7NJK - chains C and d of the 20 polymer chains in the assembly; structure by electron microscopy, 2.52 A resolution.

Chain C:
Molecule: ATP synthase subunit alpha
From: Mycolicibacterium smegmatis (strain ATCC 700084 / mc(2)155)
Notes: EC 7.1.2.2
Reference sequence: A0R202 (ATPA_MYCS2); residues 1-548 here = UniProt positions 1-548
Chain sequence (548 residues; numbered 1 to 548; the number before each row is that of its first residue):
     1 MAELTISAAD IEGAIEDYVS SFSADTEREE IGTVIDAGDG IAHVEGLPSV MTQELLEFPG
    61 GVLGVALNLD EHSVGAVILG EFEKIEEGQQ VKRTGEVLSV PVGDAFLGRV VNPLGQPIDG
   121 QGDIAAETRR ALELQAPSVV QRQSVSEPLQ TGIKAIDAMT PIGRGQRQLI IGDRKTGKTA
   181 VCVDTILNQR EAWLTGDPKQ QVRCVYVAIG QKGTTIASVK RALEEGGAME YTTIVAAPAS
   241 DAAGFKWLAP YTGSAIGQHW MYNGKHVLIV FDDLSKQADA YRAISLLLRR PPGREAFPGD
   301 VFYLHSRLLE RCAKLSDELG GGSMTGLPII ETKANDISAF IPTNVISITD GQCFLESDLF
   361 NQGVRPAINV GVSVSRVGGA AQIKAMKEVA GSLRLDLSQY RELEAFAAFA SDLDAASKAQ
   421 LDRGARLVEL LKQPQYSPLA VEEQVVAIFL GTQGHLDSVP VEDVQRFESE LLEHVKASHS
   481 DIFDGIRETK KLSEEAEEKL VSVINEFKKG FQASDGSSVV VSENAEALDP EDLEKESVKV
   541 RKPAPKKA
Unresolved in the structure: 1-5, 409-412, 522-526, 546-548
UniProt features mapped onto this chain:
  - binding site (ATP): G172 to T179
  - site: S373 (Required for activity)
Metal / ion sites: Mg2+: T179 (together with ATP)
Small-molecule neighbours:
  - ADP (adenosine-5'-diphosphate): V374, S375, R376
  - ATP (adenosine-5'-triphosphate): D173, R174, K175, T176, G177, K178, T179, A180, E331, F360, R365, P366, Q433, P434, Q435

Chain d:
Molecule: ATP synthase subunit b-delta
From: Mycolicibacterium smegmatis (strain ATCC 700084 / mc(2)155)
Reference sequence: A0R203 (ATPFD_MYCS2); residues 1-445 here = UniProt positions 1-445
Chain sequence (445 residues; each row starts with the number of its first residue):
     1 MSIFIGQLIG FAVIAFIIVK WVVPPVRTLM RNQQEAVRAA LAESAEAAKK LADADAMHAK
    61 ALADAKAESE KVTEEAKQDS ERIAAQLSEQ AGSEAERIKA QGAQQIQLMR QQLIRQLRTG
   121 LGAEAVNKAA EIVRAHVADP QAQSATVDRF LSELEQMAPS SVVIDTAATS RLRAASRQSL
   181 AALVEKFDSV AGGLDADGLT NLADELASVA KLLLSETALN KHLAEPTDDS APKVRLLERL
   241 LSDKVSATTL DLLRTAVSNR WSTESNLIDA VEHTARLALL KRAEIAGEVD EVEEQLFRFG
   301 RVLDAEPRLS ALLSDYTTPA EGRVALLDKA LTGRPGVNQT AAALLSQTVG LLRGERADEA
   361 VIDLAELAVS RRGEVVAHVS AAAELSDAQR TRLTEVLSRI YGRPVSVQLH VDPELLGGLS
   421 ITVGDEVIDG SIASRLAAAQ TGLPD
Unresolved in the structure: 163-168, 445
From the paper describing this entry:
  - conformationally variable residues (domain motion): Q34 to L41

How chain C and chain d interact:
Residue-residue contacts (53):
  I6(C) with R110(d); L113(d), hydrophobic; I114(d), hydrophobic
  I11(C) with L117(d), hydrophobic; R118(d); L121(d), hydrophobic
  I15(C) with R118(d); G122(d)
  Y18(C) with A439(d), hydrogen bond (side chain-backbone); G442(d); L443(d); P444(d)
  F22(C) with R435(d); A439(d), hydrophobic
  A24(C) with R435(d), hydrogen bond (backbone-side chain)
  D25(C) with E153(d)
  T26(C) with F150(d); E153(d), hydrogen bond; D429(d); G430(d)
  E27(C) with V427(d)
  R28(C) with M157(d), hydrogen bond; A158(d), hydrogen bond (side chain-backbone); S160(d), hydrogen bond; I400(d); E426(d); V427(d)
  E29(C) with E426(d); V427(d), hydrogen bond (backbone-backbone)
  E30(C) with D425(d)
  I31(C) with D425(d), hydrogen bond (backbone-backbone); V427(d), hydrophobic
  G46(C) with D425(d)
  L47(C) with D425(d)
  P48(C) with D425(d)
  G120(C) with Q112(d), hydrogen bond (backbone-side chain); R115(d), hydrogen bond (backbone-side chain)
  Q121(C) with L108(d); Q112(d); R115(d)
  G122(C) with R115(d)
  D123(C) with P444(d)
  R190(C) with R97(d)
  E224(C) with Q101(d)
  G226(C) with R97(d)
  E473(C) with I83(d)
  H474(C) with D79(d), salt bridge
  K476(C) with Q86(d)
  A477(C) with R82(d); I83(d), hydrophobic
  S478(C) with R82(d)
  E506(C) with E75(d)
  K509(C) with K71(d)
Interface residues without a listed pair, chain C (36 interface residues in all): S7, E12, A14, G32, K92, G227
Interface residues without a listed pair, chain d (39 interface residues in all): P159, Y401, T422, I428, A438

Overview:
36 residues of chain C face 39 of chain d across their interface, with 10 hydrogen bonds and 1 salt bridge.
Among the polar pairs are H474(C)-D79(d), Y18(C)-A439(d) and A24(C)-R435(d). Ligands of chain C: ATP and ADP.
UniProt lists 8 ATP-binding residues on chain C. The paper reports conformational variability at Q34(d).
Chain C is ATP synthase subunit alpha and chain d is ATP synthase subunit b-delta, both from Mycolicibacterium
smegmatis (strain ATCC 700084 / mc(2)155); the structure, Mycobacterium smegmatis ATP synthase state 1a, was
determined by electron microscopy (same publication as 7NJL, 7NJM, 7NJN, 7NJO, 7NJP, 7NJQ and 20 further
entries).
